Entry 3HM9 (X-ray diffraction, 3.30 A resolution); this record covers chains A and Y of the 3 polymer chains in the assembly.

# Chain A
Name: Argonaute
Source organism: Thermus thermophilus
Reference sequence: Q746M7 (Q746M7_THET2); residue numbers follow UniProt; this construct covers 1-685
Amino-acid sequence (685 residues; each row starts with the number of its first residue):
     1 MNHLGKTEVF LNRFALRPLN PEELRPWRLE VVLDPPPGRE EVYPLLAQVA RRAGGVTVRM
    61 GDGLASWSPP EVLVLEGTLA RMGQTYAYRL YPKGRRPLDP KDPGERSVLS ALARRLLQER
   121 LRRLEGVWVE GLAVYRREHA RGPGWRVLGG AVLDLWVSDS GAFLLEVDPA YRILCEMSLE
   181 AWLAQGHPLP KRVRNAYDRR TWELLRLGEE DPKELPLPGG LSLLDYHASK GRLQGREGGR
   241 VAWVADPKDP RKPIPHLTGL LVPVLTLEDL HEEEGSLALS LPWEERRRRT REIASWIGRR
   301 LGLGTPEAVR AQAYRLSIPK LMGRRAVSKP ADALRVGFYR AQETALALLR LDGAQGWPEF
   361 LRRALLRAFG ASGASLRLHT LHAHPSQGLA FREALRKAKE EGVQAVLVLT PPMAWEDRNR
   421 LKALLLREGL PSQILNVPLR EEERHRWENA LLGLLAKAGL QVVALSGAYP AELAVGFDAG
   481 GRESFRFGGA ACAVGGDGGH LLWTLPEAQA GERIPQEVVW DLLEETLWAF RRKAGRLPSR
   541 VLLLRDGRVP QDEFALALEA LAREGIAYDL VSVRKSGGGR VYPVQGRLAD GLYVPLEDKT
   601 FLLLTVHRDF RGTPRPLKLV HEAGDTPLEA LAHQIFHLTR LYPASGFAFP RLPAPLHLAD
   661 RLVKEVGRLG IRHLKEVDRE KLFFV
Disordered / not traced: 1-2, 215-220, 247-252, 268-278, 498, 607-611
Bound ions: Mg2+ site 1: Asp-478, Asp-546; Mg2+ site 2: Val-685 (shared with 2 residues of chain X)
Reported in the primary citation:
  - catalytic residues: Asp-478, Asp-546, Asp-660

# Chain Y
Molecule: 19-nt RNA strand
Sequence (19 nucleotides; row label = number of the first residue in the row):
     1 UAUACAACCU ACUACCUCG
Disordered / not traced: 1-5, 19

# Interface between chain A and chain Y
Contacting residue pairs (19):
  Leu-132(A) with A6(Y), phosphate contact
  His-445(A) with C18(Y), hydrogen bond to the sugar
  Glu-512(A) with C9(Y), sugar contact
  Asp-546(A) with C9(Y), sugar contact
  Gly-547(A) with C8(Y), phosphate contact; C9(Y), phosphate contact
  Arg-548(A) with C8(Y), hydrogen bond to the sugar
  Val-573(A) with C9(Y), phosphate contact
  Arg-574(A) with C8(Y), salt bridge to the phosphate; C9(Y), phosphate contact
  Lys-575(A) with C9(Y), hydrogen bond to the phosphate; U10(Y), salt bridge to the phosphate
  Ser-576(A) with C8(Y), sugar contact; C9(Y), hydrogen bond to the phosphate
  Gly-577(A) with C8(Y), phosphate contact
  Lys-618(A) with C8(Y), phosphate contact
  Asp-660(A) with U10(Y), phosphate contact
  Lys-664(A) with U10(Y), salt bridge to the phosphate; A11(Y), phosphate contact
Other interface residues (no listed pair), chain A (16 interface residues in all): Leu-267, Phe-647
Other interface residues (no listed pair), chain Y (7 interface residues in all): U13

# Overview
16 residues of chain A face 7 of chain Y across their interface, with 4 hydrogen bonds and 3 salt bridges.
Polar contacts include His-445(A)/C18(Y), Arg-548(A)/C8(Y) and Lys-575(A)/C9(Y). The Mg2+ site 1 is built by
Asp-478(A) and Asp-546(A). From the paper: catalytic residues Asp-478(A), Asp-546(A) and Asp-660(A).
Here chain A is Argonaute (Thermus thermophilus) and chain Y is a 19-nt RNA strand. Entry 3HM9 (Crystal
structure of T. thermophilus Argonaute complexed with DNA guide strand and 19-nt RNA target strand) was
determined by X-ray diffraction (same publication as 3HJF, 3HK2, 3HO1, 3HVR and 3HXM).
